6OZ5 - chains A and D of the 4 polymer chains in the assembly; structure by X-ray diffraction, 2.50 A resolution.

[Chain A]
Name: Phenylalanine--tRNA ligase alpha subunit
Organism: Escherichia coli str. K-12 substr. MG1655
Notes: EC 6.1.1.20
UniProt: A0A387D3L6 (A0A387D3L6_ECOLI); residues 2-327 here = UniProt positions 2-327
Sequence (332 residues; numbered -4 to 327; the number before each row is that of its first residue; numbers below 1 keep their minus sign (Gly-4 is residue -4)):
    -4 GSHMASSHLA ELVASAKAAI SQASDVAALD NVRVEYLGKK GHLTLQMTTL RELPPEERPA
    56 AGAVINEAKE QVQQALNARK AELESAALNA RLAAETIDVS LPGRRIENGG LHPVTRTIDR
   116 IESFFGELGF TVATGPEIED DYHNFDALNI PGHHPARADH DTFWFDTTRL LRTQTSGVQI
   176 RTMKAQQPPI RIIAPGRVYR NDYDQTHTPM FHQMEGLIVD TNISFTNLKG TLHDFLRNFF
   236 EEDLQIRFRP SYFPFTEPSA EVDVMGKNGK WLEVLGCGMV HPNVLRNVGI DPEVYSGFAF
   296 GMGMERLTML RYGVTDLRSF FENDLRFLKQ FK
Not modelled in the structure: -4 to 86
Construct notes: expression tag (-4 to 1)
Ion coordination: Mg2+: Glu252 (shared with 1 residue of chain B)
Ligand contacts: VB3 (2-({[(2S)-1-cyclohexylpropan-2-yl]amino}methyl)phenol): Leu143, Gln169, Ser171, Gln174, Ile175, Gln208, Glu210, Leu212, Phe248, Phe250, Thr251, Gly271, Cys272, Gly273, Val275, Val279, Ala294, Phe295, Gly296
Reported in the primary citation:
  - binding site for VB3: Phe250

[Chain D]
Name: Phenylalanine--tRNA ligase beta subunit
Organism: Escherichia coli str. K-12 substr. MG1655
Notes: EC 6.1.1.20
UniProt: A0A387D0Y5 (A0A387D0Y5_ECOLI); numbering as in UniProt (aligned over 1-795)
Sequence (795 residues; row label = number of the first residue in the row):
     1 MKFSELWLRE WVNPAIDSDA LANQITMAGL EVDGVEPVAG SFHGVVVGEV VECAQHPNAD
    61 KLRVTKVNVG GDRLLDIVCG APNCRQGLRV AVATIGAVLP GDFKIKAAKL RGEPSEGMLC
   121 SFSELGISDD HSGIIELPAD APIGTDIREY LKLDDNTIEI SVTPNRADCL GIIGVARDVA
   181 VLNQLPLVQP EIVPVGATID DTLPITVEAP EACPRYLGRV VKGINVKAPT PLWMKEKLRR
   241 CGIRSIDAVV DVTNYVLLEL GQPMHAFDKD RIEGGIVVRM AKEGETLVLL DGTEAKLNAD
   301 TLVIADHNKA LAMGGIFGGE HSGVNDETQN VLLECAFFSP LSITGRARRH GLHTDASHRY
   361 ERGVDPALQH KAMERATRLL IDICGGEAGP VIDITNEATL PKRATITLRR SKLDRLIGHH
   421 IADEQVTDIL RRLGCEVTEG KDEWQAVAPS WRFDMEIEED LVEEVARVYG YNNIPDEPVQ
   481 ASLIMGTHRE ADLSLKRVKT LLNDKGYQEV ITYSFVDPKV QQMIHPGVEA LLLPSPISVE
   541 MSAMRLSLWT GLLATVVYNQ NRQQNRVRIF ESGLRFVPDT QAPLGIRQDL MLAGVICGNR
   601 YEEHWNLAKE TVDFYDLKGD LESVLDLTGK LNEVEFRAEA NPALHPGQSA AIYLKGERIG
   661 FVGVVHPELE RKLDLNGRTL VFELEWNKLA DRVVPQAREI SRFPANRRDI AVVVAENVPA
   721 ADILSECKKV GVNQVVGVNL FDVYRGKGVA EGYKSLAISL ILQDTSRTLE EEEIAATVAK
   781 CVEALKERFQ ASLRD
Not modelled in the structure: 795
Ion coordination: Mg2+: Glu463 (shared with 1 residue of chain C)

[How chain A and chain D interact]
Pairs across the interface (83; chain A residue first):
  Glu90(A) - His645(D)  salt bridge
  Glu90(A) - Gln648(D)  hydrogen bond (backbone-side chain)
  Thr91(A) - Gly647(D)
  Ile92(A) - Phe614(D)  hydrophobic
  Ile92(A) - Tyr615(D)
  Ile92(A) - Gly647(D)  hydrogen bond (backbone-backbone)
  Ile92(A) - Gln648(D)
  Asp93(A) - Tyr615(D)  hydrogen bond (backbone-side chain)
  Asp93(A) - Pro719(D)
  Asp93(A) - Ala720(D)  hydrogen bond (side chain-backbone)
  Asp93(A) - Lys754(D)  salt bridge
  Val94(A) - Phe614(D)  hydrophobic
  Val94(A) - Lys618(D)  hydrogen bond (backbone-side chain)
  Val94(A) - Phe636(D)
  Val94(A) - Ala638(D)
  Val94(A) - Ser649(D)
  Val94(A) - Ala650(D)  hydrophobic
  Ser95(A) - Lys618(D)  hydrogen bond (backbone-side chain)
  Ser95(A) - Phe636(D)
  Ser95(A) - Pro719(D)
  Ser95(A) - Ala720(D)  hydrogen bond (side chain-backbone)
  Ser95(A) - Ala721(D)  hydrogen bond (side chain-backbone)
  Leu96(A) - Tyr615(D)  hydrophobic
  Leu96(A) - Lys618(D)  hydrogen bond (backbone-side chain)
  Leu96(A) - Ala720(D)  hydrophobic
  Leu96(A) - Leu740(D)  hydrophobic
  Gly98(A) - Tyr615(D)
  Gly98(A) - Gly619(D)
  Gly98(A) - Glu622(D)  hydrogen bond (backbone-side chain)
  Arg99(A) - Arg600(D)
  Arg99(A) - Asp613(D)  salt bridge
  Arg99(A) - Tyr615(D)  hydrogen bond (backbone-backbone)
  Arg99(A) - Asp616(D)  salt bridge
  Arg99(A) - Gly619(D)
  Arg100(A) - Gly619(D)
  Arg100(A) - Glu622(D)  salt bridge
  Arg100(A) - Ser623(D)
  Arg100(A) - Leu631(D)
  Ile101(A) - Lys505(D)
  Asn103(A) - Leu501(D)
  Asn103(A) - Ser623(D)  hydrogen bond (side chain-backbone)
  Asn103(A) - Asp626(D)
  Arg111(A) - Glu490(D)  salt bridge
  Arg111(A) - Arg692(D)
  Arg111(A) - Pro695(D)
  Arg115(A) - Glu490(D)  salt bridge
  Phe119(A) - His488(D)
  Phe120(A) - Met485(D)  hydrophobic
  Glu122(A) - Met485(D)
  Glu122(A) - His488(D)  salt bridge
  Leu123(A) - Leu483(D)  hydrophobic
  Leu123(A) - Ile484(D)
  Leu123(A) - Met485(D)  hydrophobic
  Thr226(A) - Met485(D)
  Asp229(A) - Ile484(D)
  Asp229(A) - Met485(D)
  Phe230(A) - Met485(D)  hydrophobic
  Asn233(A) - Met485(D)
  Asn233(A) - Gly486(D)  hydrogen bond (side chain-backbone)
  Asn233(A) - Thr487(D)
  Asn233(A) - His488(D)  hydrogen bond (side chain-backbone)
  Glu236(A) - His488(D)
  Glu236(A) - Arg489(D)
  Glu236(A) - Glu490(D)  hydrogen bond (side chain-backbone)
  Arg306(A) - Glu490(D)  salt bridge
  Arg306(A) - Val694(D)
  Tyr307(A) - Glu490(D)  hydrogen bond
  Tyr307(A) - Val694(D)  hydrophobic
  Tyr307(A) - Pro695(D)
  Tyr307(A) - Gln696(D)
  Tyr307(A) - Ala697(D)  hydrogen bond (backbone-backbone)
  Gly308(A) - Ala697(D)
  Val309(A) - Ala697(D)  hydrophobic
  Arg321(A) - Ile700(D)
  Arg321(A) - Ser701(D)
  Arg321(A) - Gln763(D)
  Phe322(A) - Ile700(D)
  Gln325(A) - Pro695(D)
  Gln325(A) - Gln696(D)
  Gln325(A) - Ala697(D)
  Gln325(A) - Arg698(D)  hydrogen bond (side chain-backbone)
  Phe326(A) - Pro695(D)  hydrophobic
  Lys327(A) - Asp626(D)  salt bridge
Other interface residues (no listed pair), chain A (37 interface residues in all): Ala88, Pro97, Ser118, Arg186, Asp319
Other interface residues (no listed pair), chain D (45 interface residues in all): Leu627, Arg637, Val718

[In short]
Chain A and chain D form an interface of 37 and 45 residues respectively, with 18 hydrogen bonds and 10 salt
bridges. Polar contacts include Glu90(A)-His645(D), Asp93(A)-Lys754(D) and Arg99(A)-Asp613(D). Ligands of
chain A: compound VB3. The paper reports a binding site for VB3 at Phe250(A).
Chain A is Phenylalanine--tRNA ligase alpha subunit and chain D is Phenylalanine--tRNA ligase beta subunit,
both from Escherichia coli str. K-12 substr. MG1655; the structure, Escherichia coli tRNA synthetase in
complex with compound 3, was determined by X-ray diffraction, deposited together with 6P24, 6P26 and 6P8T.
